Entry 5UPF (X-ray diffraction, 1.69 A resolution); this record covers chains A and B.

== Chain A (and B) ==
Protein: Nicotinamide phosphoribosyltransferase
Source organism: Homo sapiens
Notes: EC 2.4.2.12; chain B of this document is another copy of the same molecule, construct and numbering; everything in this record applies to it too
UniProt: P43490 (NAMPT_HUMAN); residue numbers follow UniProt; this construct covers 1-491
Sequence (499 residues; row label = number of the first residue in the row):
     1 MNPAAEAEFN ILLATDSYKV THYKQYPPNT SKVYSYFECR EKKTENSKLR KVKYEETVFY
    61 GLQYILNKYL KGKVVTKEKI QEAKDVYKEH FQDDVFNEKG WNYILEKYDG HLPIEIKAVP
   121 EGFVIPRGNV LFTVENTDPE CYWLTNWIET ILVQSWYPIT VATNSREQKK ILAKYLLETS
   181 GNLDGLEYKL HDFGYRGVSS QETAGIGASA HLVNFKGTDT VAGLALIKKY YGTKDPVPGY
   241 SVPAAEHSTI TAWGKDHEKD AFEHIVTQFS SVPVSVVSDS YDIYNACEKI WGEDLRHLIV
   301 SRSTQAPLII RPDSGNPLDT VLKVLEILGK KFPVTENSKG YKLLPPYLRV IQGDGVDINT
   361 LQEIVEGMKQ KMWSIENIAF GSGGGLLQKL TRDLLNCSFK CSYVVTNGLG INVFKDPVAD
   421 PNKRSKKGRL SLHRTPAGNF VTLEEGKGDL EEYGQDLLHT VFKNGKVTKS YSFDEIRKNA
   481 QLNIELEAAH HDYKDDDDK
Disordered / not traced: 1-8, 42-53, 485-499
Differences from the reference sequence: expression tag (492-499)
Small-molecule neighbours: 8HV (5-fluoro-N-{4-[1-(2-hydroxy-2-methylpropanoyl)piperidin-4-yl]phenyl}-2H-isoindole-2-carboxamide): Tyr188, Lys189, His191, Phe193, Arg196, Asp219, Ser241, Val242, Ala244, Ala245, Ser275, Ile309, Arg311, Arg349, Val350, Ile351, Glu376, Ile378, Ala379

== Interface between chain A and chain B ==
Pairs across the interface (228):
  Phe9(A) - Gln201(B)
  Leu13(A) - Tyr195(B)
  Leu13(A) - Val221(B)
  Ala14(A) - Tyr195(B)
  Thr15(A) - Tyr195(B)
  Thr15(A) - Asp219(B)
  Thr15(A) - Val221(B)
  Asp16(A) - Tyr195(B)
  Asp16(A) - Arg196(B)  salt bridge
  Asp16(A) - Asp219(B)
  Ser17(A) - Thr218(B)
  Ser17(A) - Asp219(B)  hydrogen bond (backbone-backbone)
  Ser17(A) - Val221(B)
  Ser17(A) - Ser241(B)
  Tyr18(A) - Arg196(B)  hydrogen bond
  Tyr18(A) - Asp219(B)  hydrogen bond (backbone-side chain)
  Tyr18(A) - Ala244(B)
  Tyr18(A) - Ala245(B)
  Tyr18(A) - Glu246(B)  hydrogen bond
  Lys19(A) - Arg196(B)
  Lys19(A) - Glu246(B)  salt bridge
  Thr21(A) - Pro243(B)
  Thr21(A) - Ala244(B)
  Thr21(A) - Phe269(B)
  His22(A) - Ala244(B)  hydrogen bond (side chain-backbone)
  His22(A) - Glu246(B)  salt bridge
  His22(A) - Thr249(B)
  Lys24(A) - His264(B)  hydrogen bond (backbone-side chain)
  Lys24(A) - Gln268(B)  hydrogen bond (backbone-side chain)
  Gln25(A) - Ala244(B)  hydrogen bond (side chain-backbone)
  Gln25(A) - Ala245(B)
  Gln25(A) - Thr249(B)  hydrogen bond
  Gln25(A) - Trp253(B)  hydrogen bond (backbone-side chain)
  Gln25(A) - His264(B)
  Gln25(A) - Ile265(B)
  Gln25(A) - Phe269(B)
  Tyr26(A) - Glu246(B)
  Tyr26(A) - Ser248(B)  hydrogen bond
  Tyr26(A) - Thr249(B)
  Tyr26(A) - Ala252(B)  hydrophobic
  Tyr26(A) - Trp253(B)
  Pro27(A) - Ala252(B)
  Pro27(A) - Trp253(B)  hydrophobic
  Pro28(A) - Trp253(B)
  Tyr69(A) - Gln201(B)
  Val86(A) - Leu224(B)  hydrophobic
  Tyr87(A) - Val221(B)
  Glu89(A) - Pro236(B)
  Glu89(A) - Val237(B)
  Glu89(A) - Tyr240(B)
  His90(A) - Thr218(B)  hydrogen bond (side chain-backbone)
  His90(A) - Leu224(B)
  His90(A) - Val237(B)
  His90(A) - Gly239(B)  hydrogen bond (side chain-backbone)
  His90(A) - Tyr240(B)
  His90(A) - Ser241(B)  hydrogen bond (backbone-backbone)
  Phe91(A) - Ser241(B)
  Phe91(A) - Val242(B)
  Asp93(A) - Val272(B)
  Val95(A) - Phe269(B)  hydrophobic
  Asn146(A) - Glu246(B)  hydrogen bond
  Asn146(A) - Ser248(B)  hydrogen bond
  Glu149(A) - Arg196(B)  salt bridge
  Glu149(A) - Glu246(B)
  Thr150(A) - Tyr195(B)
  Thr150(A) - Arg196(B)
  Ile151(A) - Gln201(B)
  Val153(A) - Arg196(B)
  Gln154(A) - Tyr195(B)  hydrogen bond (side chain-backbone)
  Gln154(A) - Arg196(B)
  Gln154(A) - Val198(B)
  Gln154(A) - Ser200(B)
  Gln154(A) - Gln201(B)  hydrogen bond
  Trp156(A) - Arg196(B)  hydrogen bond (side chain-backbone)
  Trp156(A) - Gly197(B)  hydrogen bond (side chain-backbone)
  Trp156(A) - Val198(B)  hydrogen bond (side chain-backbone)
  Trp156(A) - Gln388(B)
  Tyr157(A) - Ser199(B)
  Tyr195(A) - Leu13(B)
  Tyr195(A) - Ala14(B)
  Tyr195(A) - Thr15(B)
  Tyr195(A) - Asp16(B)
  Tyr195(A) - Thr150(B)
  Tyr195(A) - Gln154(B)  hydrogen bond (backbone-side chain)
  Arg196(A) - Asp16(B)  salt bridge
  Arg196(A) - Tyr18(B)  hydrogen bond
  Arg196(A) - Lys19(B)
  Arg196(A) - Glu149(B)  salt bridge
  Arg196(A) - Thr150(B)
  Arg196(A) - Val153(B)
  Arg196(A) - Gln154(B)
  Arg196(A) - Trp156(B)  hydrogen bond (backbone-side chain)
  Arg196(A) - Arg392(B)
  Gly197(A) - Trp156(B)  hydrogen bond (backbone-side chain)
  Val198(A) - Gln154(B)
  Val198(A) - Trp156(B)  hydrogen bond (backbone-side chain)
  Ser199(A) - Tyr157(B)
  Ser199(A) - Ser199(B)  hydrogen bond
  Ser199(A) - Thr203(B)  hydrogen bond
  Ser199(A) - Ile206(B)
  Ser200(A) - Gln154(B)
  Ser200(A) - Ser200(B)  hydrogen bond
  Ser200(A) - Glu202(B)
  Ser200(A) - Thr203(B)  hydrogen bond
  Ser200(A) - Ile206(B)
  Gln201(A) - Phe9(B)
  Gln201(A) - Ala14(B)
  Gln201(A) - Tyr69(B)
  Gln201(A) - Ile151(B)
  Gln201(A) - Gln154(B)  hydrogen bond
  Gln201(A) - Glu202(B)  hydrogen bond (backbone-side chain)
  Glu202(A) - Ser200(B)
  Glu202(A) - Gln201(B)  hydrogen bond (side chain-backbone)
  Glu202(A) - Glu202(B)  hydrogen bond (side chain-backbone)
  Thr203(A) - Ser199(B)  hydrogen bond
  Thr203(A) - Ser200(B)  hydrogen bond
  Thr203(A) - Thr203(B)  hydrogen bond
  Ile206(A) - Ser199(B)
  Ile206(A) - Ser200(B)
  Thr218(A) - Ser17(B)
  Thr218(A) - His90(B)  hydrogen bond (backbone-side chain)
  Asp219(A) - Thr15(B)
  Asp219(A) - Asp16(B)
  Asp219(A) - Ser17(B)  hydrogen bond (backbone-backbone)
  Asp219(A) - Tyr18(B)  hydrogen bond (side chain-backbone)
  Val221(A) - Leu13(B)
  Val221(A) - Thr15(B)
  Val221(A) - Ser17(B)
  Val221(A) - Tyr87(B)
  Leu224(A) - Val86(B)  hydrophobic
  Leu224(A) - His90(B)
  Pro236(A) - Glu89(B)
  Val237(A) - Glu89(B)
  Val237(A) - His90(B)
  Gly239(A) - His90(B)  hydrogen bond (backbone-side chain)
  Tyr240(A) - Glu89(B)
  Tyr240(A) - His90(B)
  Tyr240(A) - Gln92(B)
  Ser241(A) - Ser17(B)
  Ser241(A) - His90(B)  hydrogen bond (backbone-backbone)
  Ser241(A) - Phe91(B)
  Val242(A) - Phe91(B)
  Pro243(A) - Thr21(B)
  Ala244(A) - Tyr18(B)
  Ala244(A) - Thr21(B)
  Ala244(A) - His22(B)  hydrogen bond (backbone-side chain)
  Ala244(A) - Gln25(B)  hydrogen bond (backbone-side chain)
  Ala245(A) - Tyr18(B)
  Ala245(A) - Gln25(B)
  Glu246(A) - Tyr18(B)  hydrogen bond
  Glu246(A) - Lys19(B)  salt bridge
  Glu246(A) - His22(B)  salt bridge
  Glu246(A) - Tyr26(B)
  Glu246(A) - Asn146(B)  hydrogen bond
  Glu246(A) - Glu149(B)
  His247(A) - Lys415(B)
  Ser248(A) - Tyr26(B)  hydrogen bond
  Ser248(A) - Asn146(B)  hydrogen bond
  Ser248(A) - Cys401(B)
  Thr249(A) - His22(B)
  Thr249(A) - Gln25(B)  hydrogen bond
  Thr249(A) - Tyr26(B)
  Thr251(A) - Val413(B)
  Thr251(A) - Phe414(B)
  Ala252(A) - Tyr26(B)  hydrophobic
  Ala252(A) - Pro27(B)
  Ala252(A) - Val404(B)
  Ala252(A) - Ile411(B)
  Ala252(A) - Val413(B)  hydrophobic
  Trp253(A) - Gln25(B)  hydrogen bond (side chain-backbone)
  Trp253(A) - Tyr26(B)
  Trp253(A) - Pro27(B)  hydrophobic
  Trp253(A) - Pro28(B)
  Gly254(A) - Ile411(B)
  Lys255(A) - Phe414(B)
  Lys255(A) - Lys427(B)
  His264(A) - Lys24(B)  hydrogen bond (side chain-backbone)
  His264(A) - Gln25(B)
  Ile265(A) - Gln25(B)
  Gln268(A) - Lys24(B)
  Phe269(A) - Thr21(B)
  Phe269(A) - Lys24(B)
  Phe269(A) - Gln25(B)
  Phe269(A) - Val95(B)  hydrophobic
  Val272(A) - Asp93(B)
  Asp279(A) - Pro417(B)
  Ser280(A) - Lys415(B)
  Ser280(A) - Asp416(B)  hydrogen bond (backbone-backbone)
  Ser280(A) - Pro417(B)
  Tyr281(A) - Phe414(B)
  Tyr281(A) - Asp416(B)
  Tyr281(A) - Pro417(B)
  Tyr281(A) - Val418(B)  hydrogen bond (backbone-backbone)
  Asp282(A) - Val418(B)
  Asp313(A) - Lys423(B)  hydrogen bond (backbone-side chain)
  Ser314(A) - Pro417(B)
  Ser314(A) - Lys423(B)
  Gly315(A) - Ala419(B)
  Asp354(A) - Lys423(B)  salt bridge
  Gln388(A) - Trp156(B)
  Gln388(A) - Gln388(B)
  Gln388(A) - Leu390(B)  hydrogen bond (side chain-backbone)
  Lys389(A) - Thr391(B)
  Leu390(A) - Gln388(B)  hydrogen bond (backbone-side chain)
  Thr391(A) - Lys389(B)
  Arg392(A) - Arg196(B)
  Cys401(A) - Ser248(B)
  Val404(A) - Ala252(B)
  Ile411(A) - Ala252(B)
  Ile411(A) - Gly254(B)
  Val413(A) - Thr251(B)
  Val413(A) - Ala252(B)  hydrophobic
  Phe414(A) - Thr251(B)
  Phe414(A) - Lys255(B)
  Phe414(A) - Tyr281(B)
  Lys415(A) - His247(B)
  Lys415(A) - Ser280(B)
  Asp416(A) - Ser280(B)  hydrogen bond (backbone-backbone)
  Asp416(A) - Tyr281(B)
  Pro417(A) - Asp279(B)
  Pro417(A) - Ser280(B)
  Pro417(A) - Tyr281(B)
  Pro417(A) - Ser314(B)
  Val418(A) - Tyr281(B)  hydrogen bond (backbone-backbone)
  Val418(A) - Asp282(B)
  Ala419(A) - Gly315(B)
  Lys423(A) - Asp313(B)  hydrogen bond (side chain-backbone)
  Lys423(A) - Asp354(B)  salt bridge
Other interface residues (no listed pair), chain A (100 interface residues in all): Gln92, Ala204, Ala222, Lys228, Ile283, Tyr284, Arg311, Asp420
Other interface residues (no listed pair), chain B (100 interface residues in all): Ala204, Ala222, Ile283, Tyr284, Arg311, Asp420

== Overview ==
The chain A/chain B interface involves 100 residues from each chain; the contacts include 59 hydrogen bonds
and 10 salt bridges. Among the polar pairs are Asp16(A)-Arg196(B), Lys19(A)-Glu246(B) and His22(A)-Glu246(B).
Ligands of chain A: compound 8HV.
Both chains are Nicotinamide phosphoribosyltransferase (Homo sapiens). Entry 5UPF (Crystal structure of human
NAMPT with isoindoline urea inhibitor compound 53) was determined by X-ray diffraction (same publication as
5UPE).
